Entry 4JBW (X-ray diffraction, 3.91 A resolution); this record covers chains G and A of the 6 polymer chains in the assembly.

Chain G:
Molecule: Maltose transport system permease protein MalG
From: Escherichia coli
Reference sequence: P68183 (MALG_ECOLI); residue numbers follow UniProt; this construct covers 1-296
Amino-acid sequence (296 residues; row label = number of the first residue in the row):
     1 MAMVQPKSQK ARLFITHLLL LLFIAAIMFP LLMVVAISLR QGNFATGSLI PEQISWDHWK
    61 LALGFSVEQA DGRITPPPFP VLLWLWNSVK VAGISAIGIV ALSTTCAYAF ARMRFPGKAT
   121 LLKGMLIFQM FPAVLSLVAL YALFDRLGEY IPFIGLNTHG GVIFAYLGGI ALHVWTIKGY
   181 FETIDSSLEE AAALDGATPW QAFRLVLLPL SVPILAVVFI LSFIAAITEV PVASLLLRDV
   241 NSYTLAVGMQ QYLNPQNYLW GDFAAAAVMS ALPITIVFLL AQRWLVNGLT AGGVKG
Not modelled in the structure: 1, 288-296
UniProt features mapped onto this chain:
  - mutagenesis: Glu190 (E190A/C/K/L: Reduction of transport rate), Ala192 (A192D/S/L: Loss of transport and MalK dissociation from the membrane), Gly196 (G196A: No effect; G196P: Loss of transport and MalK dissociation from the membrane), Pro209 (P209A: No effect)

Chain A:
Molecule: Maltose/maltodextrin import ATP-binding protein MalK
From: Escherichia coli
Notes: EC 3.6.3.19
Reference sequence: P68187 (MALK_ECOLI); residue numbers follow UniProt; this construct covers 1-371
Amino-acid sequence (381 residues; row label = number of the first residue in the row):
     1 MASVQLQNVT KAWGEVVVSK DINLDIHEGE FVVFVGPSGC GKSTLLRMIA GLETITSGDL
    61 FIGEKRMNDT PPAERGVGMV FQSYALYPHL SVAENMSFGL KLAGAKKEVI NQRVNQVAEV
   121 LQLAHLLDRK PKALSGGQRQ RVAIGRTLVA EPSVFLLDEP LSNLDAALRV QMRIEISRLH
   181 KRLGRTMIYV THDQVEAMTL ADKIVVLDAG RVAQVGKPLE LYHYPADRFV AGFIGSPKMN
   241 FLPVKVTATA IDQVQVELPM PNRQQVWLPV ESRDVQVGAN MSLGIRPEHL LPSDIADVIL
   301 EGEVQVVEQL GNETQIHIQI PSIRQNLVYR QNDVVLVEEG ATFAIGLPPE RCHLFREDGT
   361 ACRRLHKEPG VASASHHHHH H
Not modelled in the structure: 1, 372-381
Construct notes: expression tag (372-381)
UniProt features mapped onto this chain:
  - binding site (ATP): Gly36 to Ser43
  - mutagenesis: Ala85 (A85M: Suppressor of EAA loop mutations in MalFG), Lys106 (K106C: Suppressor of EAA loop mutations in MalFG), Val114 (V114C: Suppressor of EAA loop mutations in MalFG), Val117 (V117M: Suppressor of EAA loop mutations in MalFG), Glu119 (E119K: Resistant to inhibitory effects of alpha-methylglucoside but retains transport capacity), Ala124 (A124T: Resistant to inhibitory effects of alpha-methylglucoside but retains transport capacity), Gly137 (G137A: Loss of maltose transport. Has greater ability to decrease mal gene expression than wild-type MalK), Asp158 (D158N: Loss of maltose transport but retains ability to repress mal genes), Arg228 (R228C: Resistant to inhibitory effects of alpha-methylglucoside but retains transport capacity), Phe241 (F241I: Resistant to inhibitory effects of alpha-methylglucoside but retains transport capacity), Trp267 (W267G: Normal maltose transport but constitutive mal gene expression), Gly278 (G278P: Resistant to inhibitory effects of alpha-methylglucoside but retains transport capacity), 8 further mutagenesis entries in UniProt

Interface between chain G and chain A:
Contacting residue pairs (33):
  Arg114(G) with Glu53(A), salt bridge
  Asp185(G) with Ser83(A), hydrogen bond; Ala85(A)
  Ser187(G) with Ser83(A), hydrogen bond; Ala85(A)
  Leu188(G) with Leu86(A); Tyr87(A), hydrophobic
  Glu190(G) with Arg47(A), salt bridge; Leu52(A)
  Ala191(G) with Phe81(A), hydrophobic; Ala85(A), hydrophobic; Tyr87(A); Arg146(A)
  Ala192(G) with Tyr87(A), hydrogen bond (backbone-side chain); Phe98(A), hydrophobic
  Ala193(G) with Ala73(A)
  Leu194(G) with Leu52(A), hydrophobic; Pro72(A), hydrophobic; Ala73(A); Met79(A), hydrophobic; Phe81(A), hydrophobic
  Asp195(G) with Phe98(A); Gly99(A), hydrogen bond (side chain-backbone); Leu102(A)
  Gly196(G) with Ala73(A); Leu102(A)
  Leu205(G) with His89(A), hydrogen bond (backbone-side chain)
  Val206(G) with Tyr87(A), hydrophobic; His89(A); Phe98(A), hydrophobic
  Pro209(G) with His89(A)
  Leu210(G) with Pro88(A), hydrophobic; His89(A)
Other interface residues (no listed pair), chain G (17 interface residues in all): Ala197, Gln201
Other interface residues (no listed pair), chain A (20 interface residues in all): Trp13, Ala50, Val77

In short:
The interface between chain G and chain A involves 17 residues on one side and 20 on the other; the contacts
include 5 hydrogen bonds and 2 salt bridges. Polar pairs include Arg114(G)-Glu53(A), Glu190(G)-Arg47(A) and
Asp185(G)-Ser83(A).
Chain G is Maltose transport system permease protein MalG and chain A is Maltose/maltodextrin import
ATP-binding protein MalK, both from Escherichia coli; the structure, Crystal structure of E. coli maltose
transporter MalFGK2 in complex with its regulatory protein EIIAglc, was determined by X-ray diffraction.
